Entry 4UZN (X-ray diffraction, 2.46 A resolution); this record covers chains A and B.

Chain A (and B):
Name: Endo-beta-1,4-glucanase (celulase B)
Source organism: Bacillus halodurans
Notes: fragment: carbohydrate binding module family 46, residues 457-653; chain B of this document is another copy of the same molecule, construct and numbering; everything in this record applies to it too
UniProtKB: Q9KF82 (Q9KF82_BACHD); residues 459-565 here correspond to UniProt positions 457-563 (UniProt number = residue number - 2)
Chain sequence (130 residues; each row starts with the number of its first residue):
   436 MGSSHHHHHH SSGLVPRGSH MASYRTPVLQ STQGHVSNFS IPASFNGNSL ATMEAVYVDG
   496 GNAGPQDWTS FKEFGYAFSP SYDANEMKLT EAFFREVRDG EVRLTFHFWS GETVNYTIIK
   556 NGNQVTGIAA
Unresolved in the structure: 436-460
Construct notes: expression tag (436-458)

Chain A / chain B interface:
Contacting residue pairs (10):
  Asn473(A) with Asp518(B); Ala519(B)
  Glu508(A) with His470(B), salt bridge
  Tyr511(A) with His470(B); Ser472(B); Asn473(B), hydrogen bond (backbone-side chain)
  Asp518(A) with Gln465(B)
  Lys523(A) with Glu521(B), salt bridge
  Thr525(A) with Asn473(B)
  Ala527(A) with Asn473(B)
Other interface residues (no listed pair), chain A (8 interface residues in all): Gly510
Other interface residues (no listed pair), chain B (9 interface residues in all): Gln468, Gly469

Summary:
The interface between chain A and chain B involves 8 residues on one side and 9 on the other; the contacts
include 1 hydrogen bond and 2 salt bridges. Polar contacts include Glu508(A)-His470(B), Lys523(A)-Glu521(B)
and Tyr511(A)-Asn473(B).
Chain A and chain B are both Endo-beta-1,4-glucanase (celulase B) (Bacillus halodurans); the structure, The
native structure of the family 46 carbohydrate-binding module (CBM46) of endo-beta-1,4-glucanase B (Cel5B)
from Bacillus ..., was determined by X-ray diffraction (same publication as 4UZ8 and 4V2X).
